Entry 3O62 (X-ray diffraction, 3.22 A resolution); this record covers chains B and J of the 10 polymer chains in the assembly.

Chain B:
Name: Histone H4
Organism: Xenopus laevis
UniProtKB: P62799 (H4_XENLA); residues 1-102 here correspond to UniProt positions 2-103 (UniProt number = residue number + 1)
Chain sequence (102 residues; numbered 1 to 102; the number before each row is that of its first residue):
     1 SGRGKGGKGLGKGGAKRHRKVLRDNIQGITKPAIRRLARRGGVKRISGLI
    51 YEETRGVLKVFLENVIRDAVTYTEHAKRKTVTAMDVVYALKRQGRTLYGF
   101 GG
Disordered / not traced: 1-22
UniProt features mapped onto this chain:
  - DNA-binding region: Lys16 to Lys20
  - modified residue: Ser1 (N-acetylserine), Arg3 (Asymmetric dimethylarginine), Lys5 (N6-(2-hydroxyisobutyryl)lysine), Lys8 (N6-(2-hydroxyisobutyryl)lysine), Lys12 (N6-(2-hydroxyisobutyryl)lysine), Lys16 (N6-(2-hydroxyisobutyryl)lysine), Lys20 (N6,N6,N6-trimethyllysine), Lys31 (N6-(2-hydroxyisobutyryl)lysine), Lys44 (N6-(2-hydroxyisobutyryl)lysine), Ser47 (Phosphoserine), Tyr51 (Phosphotyrosine), Lys59 (N6-(2-hydroxyisobutyryl)lysine), Lys77 (N6-(2-hydroxyisobutyryl)lysine), Lys79 (N6-(2-hydroxyisobutyryl)lysine), Tyr88 (Phosphotyrosine), Lys91 (N6-(2-hydroxyisobutyryl)lysine)
  - cross-link (Glycyl lysine isopeptide (Lys-Gly)): Lys31 (interchain with G-Cter in UFM1), Lys91 (interchain with G-Cter in ubiquitin)

Chain J:
Molecule: 146-nt DNA strand
Sequence (146 nucleotides; numbered 147 to 292; the number before each row is that of its first residue):
   147 TAGTTATAGGTGGACGTCTAAGATGGTTTTCACATAAACCTTTGACGAGG
   197 TAGTTTTCCGATGTTGAGGGGAATCACGGTGAACATGCCTTTTGATGGAG
   247 CAGTTTCCAAATACACTTTTGGTAGAATCTGCAGGTGGATATTGAT

Chain B / chain J interface:
Contacting residue pairs (11; chain B residue first):
  Arg35(B) with DA228(J), salt bridge to the phosphate
  Arg45(B) with DG227(J), sugar contact; DA228(J), phosphate contact
  Ile46(B) with DG227(J), sugar contact; DA228(J), hydrogen bond to the phosphate
  Ser47(B) with DG227(J), hydrogen bond to the phosphate
  Arg78(B) with DC247(J), phosphate contact
  Lys79(B) with DG246(J), salt bridge to the phosphate; DC247(J), hydrogen bond to the phosphate
  Thr80(B) with DG246(J), phosphate contact; DC247(J), hydrogen bond to the phosphate
Interface residues without a listed pair, chain B (12 interface residues in all): Arg39, Lys44, Gly48, Tyr51, Lys77
Interface residues without a listed pair, chain J (6 interface residues in all): DA229, DA248

Overview:
Chain B and chain J form an interface of 12 and 6 residues respectively, with 4 hydrogen bonds and 2 salt
bridges. Polar contacts include Ile46(B)-DA228(J), Ser47(B)-DG227(J) and Lys79(B)-DC247(J). UniProt lists a
DNA-binding region on chain B.
Here chain B is Histone H4 (Xenopus laevis) and chain J is a 146-nt DNA strand. Entry 3O62 (Nucleosome core
particle modified with a cisplatin 1,3-cis-{Pt(NH3)2}2+-d(GpTpG) intrastrand cross-link) was determined by
X-ray diffraction.
